Entry 3C8F (X-ray diffraction, 2.25 A resolution); this record covers chain A.

Chain A:
Name: Pyruvate formate-lyase 1-activating enzyme
From: Escherichia coli
Notes: EC 1.97.1.4
UniProt: P0A9N4 (PFLA_ECOLI); residues 1-245 here correspond to UniProt positions 2-246 (UniProt number = residue number + 1)
Chain sequence (245 residues; numbered 1 to 245; the number before each row is that of its first residue):
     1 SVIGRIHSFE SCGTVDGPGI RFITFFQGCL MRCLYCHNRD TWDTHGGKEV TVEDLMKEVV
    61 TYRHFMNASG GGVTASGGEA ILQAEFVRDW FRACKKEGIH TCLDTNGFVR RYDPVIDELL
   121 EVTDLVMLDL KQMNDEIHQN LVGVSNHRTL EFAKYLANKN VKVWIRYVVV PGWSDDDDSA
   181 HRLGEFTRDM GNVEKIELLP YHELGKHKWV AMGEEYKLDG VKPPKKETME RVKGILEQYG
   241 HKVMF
UniProt features mapped onto this chain:
  - binding site ([4Fe-4S] cluster): Cys29, Cys33, Cys36
  - binding site (S-adenosyl-L-methionine): Tyr35 to His37, Gly78, Asp129 to Lys131, His202
Metal / ion sites: 4Fe-4S cluster Fe: Cys29, Cys33, Cys36
Ligand contacts:
  - S-ethyl-L-Methionine (MT2; [(3S)-3-amino-3-carboxypropyl](ethyl)methylsulfonium): His37, Ser76, Gly77, Gly78, Asp104, Asn106, Asp129, Lys131, Arg166, Leu199
  - 4Fe-4S cluster (SF4): Cys29, Met31, Arg32, Cys33, Tyr35, Cys36, His37, Thr41, Trp42, Gly77, Gly78, Asn106, Lys131
Reported in the primary citation:
  - catalytic residues: Asp104, Arg166 (proposed by the authors, not directly observed)

In short:
Chain A binds 4Fe-4S cluster and S-ethyl-L-Methionine. Cys29, Cys33 and Cys36 form the 4Fe-4S cluster Fe site.
From UniProt: 3 [4Fe-4S] cluster-binding residues and 8 S-adenosyl-L-methionine-binding residues. From the
paper: catalytic residues Asp104 and Arg166.
Chain A is Pyruvate formate-lyase 1-activating enzyme (Escherichia coli); the structure, 4Fe-4S-Pyruvate
formate-lyase Activating Enzyme with partially disordered AdoMet, was determined by X-ray diffraction together
with 3CB8 from the same study.
